Entry 8UH9 (X-ray diffraction, 2.07 A resolution); this record covers chain A.

== Chain A ==
Protein: 3C-like proteinase nsp5
Source organism: Severe acute respiratory syndrome coronavirus 2
Notes: EC 3.4.22.69
Reference sequence: P0DTD1 (R1AB_SARS2); residues 1-306 here correspond to UniProt positions 3264-3569 (UniProt number = residue number + 3263)
Chain sequence (306 residues; each row starts with the number of its first residue):
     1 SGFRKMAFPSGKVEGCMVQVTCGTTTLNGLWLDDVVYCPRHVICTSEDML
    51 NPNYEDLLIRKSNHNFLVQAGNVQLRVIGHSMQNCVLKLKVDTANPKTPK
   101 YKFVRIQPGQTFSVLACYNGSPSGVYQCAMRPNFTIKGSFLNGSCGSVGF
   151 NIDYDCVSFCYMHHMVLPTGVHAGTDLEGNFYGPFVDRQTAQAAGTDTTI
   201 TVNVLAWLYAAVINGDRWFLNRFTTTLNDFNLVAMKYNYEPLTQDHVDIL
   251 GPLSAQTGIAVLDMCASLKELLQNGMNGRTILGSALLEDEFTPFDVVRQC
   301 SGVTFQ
Construct notes: engineered mutation Val-166 (Glu3429 in P0DTD1)
Swiss-Prot annotation at these positions:
  - active site: His-41 (For 3CL-PRO activity), Cys-145 (Nucleophile)
  - site: Gln-306 (Cleavage)
  - cross-link (Glycyl lysine isopeptide (Lys-Gly)): Lys-5 (interchain with G-Cter in ubiquitin), Lys-90 (interchain with G-Cter in ubiquitin)
Glycans and other covalent adducts: compound WOK linked to Cys-145
Residues lining bound ligands: WOK ((1R,2S,5S)-N-{(1S,2S)-1-(5-fluoro-1,3-benzothiazol-2-yl)-1-hydroxy-3-[(3S)-2-oxopyrrolidin-3-yl]propan-2-yl}-6,6-dimethyl-3-[3-methyl-N-(trifluoroacetyl)-L-valyl]-3-azabicyclo[3.1.0]hexane-2-carboxamide): Ser-1, Thr-25, Leu-27, His-41, Cys-44, Thr-45, Ser-46, Met-49, Tyr-54, Phe-140, Leu-141, Asn-142, Gly-143, Ser-144, His-163, His-164, Met-165, Val-166, Leu-167, Pro-168, His-172, Asp-187, Arg-188, Gln-189, Thr-190, Ala-191, Gln-192
From the paper describing this entry:
  - self-association interface (contacts with another copy of this molecule); pairs are residue here / residue on that copy: Ser-1/Phe-140 (hydrogen bond)
  - catalytic residues: His-41 (proposed by the authors, not directly observed)

== In short ==
Compound WOK is covalently linked to Cys-145. Curated annotation (UniProt) lists active-site residues His-41
and Cys-145. The paper reports the catalytic residue His-41; a self-association interface involving Ser-1 and
Phe-140.
Chain A is 3C-like proteinase nsp5 (Severe acute respiratory syndrome coronavirus 2); the structure, Crystal
structure of SARS-CoV-2 main protease E166V mutant in complex with an inhibitor TKB-272, was determined by
X-ray diffraction together with 8UH8 and 8UH5 from the same study.
